2OLU - chain A; structure by X-ray diffraction, 2.90 A resolution.

Chain A:
Molecule: Penicillin-binding protein 2
From: Staphylococcus aureus
Notes: EC 2.3.2.-
UniProt: Q2YY56 (Q2YY56_STAAB); residues 60-727 here = UniProt positions 60-727
Amino-acid sequence (669 residues; each row starts with the number of its first residue):
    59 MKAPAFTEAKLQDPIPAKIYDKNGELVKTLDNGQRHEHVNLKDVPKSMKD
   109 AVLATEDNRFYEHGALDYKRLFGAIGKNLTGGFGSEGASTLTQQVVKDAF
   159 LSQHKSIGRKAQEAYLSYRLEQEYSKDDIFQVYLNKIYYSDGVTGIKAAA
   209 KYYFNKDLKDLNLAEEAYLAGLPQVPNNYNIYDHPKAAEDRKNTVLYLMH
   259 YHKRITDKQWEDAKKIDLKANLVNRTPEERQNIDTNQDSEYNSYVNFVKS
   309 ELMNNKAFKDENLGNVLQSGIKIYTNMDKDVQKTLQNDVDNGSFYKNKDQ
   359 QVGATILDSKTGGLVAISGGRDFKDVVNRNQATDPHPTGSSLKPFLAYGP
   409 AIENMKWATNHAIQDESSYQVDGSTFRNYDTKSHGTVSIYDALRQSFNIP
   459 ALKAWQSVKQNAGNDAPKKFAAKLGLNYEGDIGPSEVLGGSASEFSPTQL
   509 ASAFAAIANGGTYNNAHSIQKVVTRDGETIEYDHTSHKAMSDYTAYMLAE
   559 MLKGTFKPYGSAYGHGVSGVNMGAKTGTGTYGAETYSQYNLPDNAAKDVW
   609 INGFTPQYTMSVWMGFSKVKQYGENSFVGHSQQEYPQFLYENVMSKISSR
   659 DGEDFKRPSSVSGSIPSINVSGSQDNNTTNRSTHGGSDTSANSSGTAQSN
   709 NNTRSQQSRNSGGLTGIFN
Unresolved in the structure: 59-67, 127-139, 160-163, 693-727
Construct notes: initiating methionine (59); modified residue (106, 257, 311, 335, 413, 548, 555, 559, 580, 618, 622, 652)
Modified positions: Mse59 (selenomethionine); Mse106, Mse257, Mse311, Mse335, Mse413, Mse548, Mse555, Mse559, Mse580, Mse618, Mse622, Mse652 (selenomethionine; parent Met)

Summary:
Chain A is Penicillin-binding protein 2 (Staphylococcus aureus); the structure, Structural Insight Into the
Transglycosylation Step Of Bacterial Cell Wall Biosynthesis : Apoenzyme, was determined by X-ray diffraction
(same publication as 2OLV).
